PDB entry 1T7W | X-ray diffraction, 2.70 A resolution | chain A

# Chain A
Molecule: Zinc-alpha-2-glycoprotein
Source organism: Homo sapiens
UniProt: P25311 (ZA2G_HUMAN); residues 1-278 here correspond to UniProt positions 18-295 (UniProt number = residue number + 17)
Amino-acid sequence (278 residues; numbered 1 to 278; the number before each row is that of its first residue):
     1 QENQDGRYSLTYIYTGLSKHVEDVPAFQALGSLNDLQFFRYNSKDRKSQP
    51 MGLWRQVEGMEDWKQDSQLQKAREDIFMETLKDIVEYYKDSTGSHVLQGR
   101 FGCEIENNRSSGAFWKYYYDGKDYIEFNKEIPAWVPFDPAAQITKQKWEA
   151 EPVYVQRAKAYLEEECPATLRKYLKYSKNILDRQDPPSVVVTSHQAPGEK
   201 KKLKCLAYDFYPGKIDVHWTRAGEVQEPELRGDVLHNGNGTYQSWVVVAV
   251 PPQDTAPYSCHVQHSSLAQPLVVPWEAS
Disordered / not traced: 1-4, 278
Construct notes: engineered mutation K89 (Asn106 in P25311), T92 (Asn109 in P25311)
UniProt features mapped onto this chain:
  - modified residue: Q4 (Pyrrolidone carboxylic acid)
Cystine bridges: C205-C260
Covalent attachments: N-acetylglucosamine (NAG) linked to N108, N239

# Summary
Covalently linked N-acetylglucosamine: at N108 and N239.
Chain A is Zinc-alpha-2-glycoprotein (Homo sapiens); the structure, Zn-alpha-2-glycoprotein; CHO-ZAG PEG 400,
was determined by X-ray diffraction (same publication as 1T7V, 1T7X, 1T7Y, 1T7Z and 1T80).
